PDB entry 1FZK | X-ray diffraction, 1.70 A resolution | chains A and B of the 3 polymer chains in the assembly

[Chain A]
Molecule: H-2 class I histocompatibility antigen, K-B alpha chain
From: Mus musculus
Notes: fragment: extracellular domain
UniProtKB: P01901 (HA1B_MOUSE); residues 1-274 here correspond to UniProt positions 22-295 (UniProt number = residue number + 21)
Amino-acid sequence (274 residues; numbered 1 to 274; the number before each row is that of its first residue):
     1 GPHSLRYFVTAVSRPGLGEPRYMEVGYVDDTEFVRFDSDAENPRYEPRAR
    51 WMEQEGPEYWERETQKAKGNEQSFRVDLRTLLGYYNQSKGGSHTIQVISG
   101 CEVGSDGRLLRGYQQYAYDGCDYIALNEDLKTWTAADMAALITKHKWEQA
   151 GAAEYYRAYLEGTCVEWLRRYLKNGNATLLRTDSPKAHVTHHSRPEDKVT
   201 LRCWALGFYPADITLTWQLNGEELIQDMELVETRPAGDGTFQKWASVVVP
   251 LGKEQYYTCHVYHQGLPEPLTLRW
Construct notes: modified residue (121); engineered mutation Ala152 (Glu173 in P01901), Tyr155 (Arg176 in P01901), Tyr156 (Leu177 in P01901)
Modified / non-standard residues: Cys121 (s-hydroxycysteine; CSO)
UniProt features mapped onto this chain:
  - glycosylation (N-linked (GlcNAc...) asparagine): Asn86, Asn176
Disulfide bonds: Cys101-Cys164, Cys203-Cys259
Covalently attached groups: N-acetylglucosamine (NAG) linked to Asn86; glycan linked to Asn176
From the paper describing this entry:
  - conformationally variable residues: Trp133
  - post-translational modification sites: Asn86, Asn176

[Chain B]
Molecule: Protein (beta-2-microglobulin)
From: Mus musculus
UniProtKB: P01887 (B2MG_MOUSE); residues 1-99 here correspond to UniProt positions 21-119 (UniProt number = residue number + 20)
Amino-acid sequence (99 residues; numbered 1 to 99; the number before each row is that of its first residue):
     1 IQKTPQIQVYSRHPPENGKPNILNCYVTQFHPPHIEIQMLKNGKKIPKVE
    51 MSDMSFSKDWSFYILAHTEFTPTETDTYACRVKHDSMAEPKTVYWDRDM
Disulfide bonds: Cys25-Cys80

[How chain A and chain B interact]
Pairs across the interface - 60 pairs, chain A then chain B:
  Phe8(A) - Phe56(B)
  Val9(A) - Phe56(B)
  Thr10(A) - Met54(B)
  Thr10(A) - Phe56(B)
  Thr10(A) - Phe62(B)
  Val12(A) - Pro33(B)  hydrophobic
  Met23(A) - Met54(B)  hydrophobic
  Val25(A) - Met54(B)
  Tyr27(A) - Asp53(B)
  Tyr27(A) - Met54(B)  hydrogen bond (side chain-backbone)
  Glu32(A) - Ser52(B)
  Glu32(A) - Asp53(B)  hydrogen bond (side chain-backbone)
  Arg35(A) - Met51(B)
  Arg48(A) - Met51(B)  hydrogen bond (side chain-backbone)
  Arg48(A) - Ser52(B)
  Thr94(A) - Pro33(B)
  Gln96(A) - His31(B)  hydrogen bond
  Gln96(A) - Phe56(B)
  Gln96(A) - Trp60(B)  hydrogen bond (side chain-backbone)
  Gln96(A) - Phe62(B)
  Val97(A) - Phe56(B)
  Gln115(A) - Trp60(B)
  Tyr116(A) - Trp60(B)
  Ala117(A) - Trp60(B)
  Asp119(A) - Ile1(B)
  Asp119(A) - His31(B)
  Gly120(A) - Ile1(B)
  Gly120(A) - His31(B)
  Gly120(A) - Asp59(B)
  Gly120(A) - Trp60(B)
  Cys121(A) - Ile1(B)
  Asp122(A) - Trp60(B)  hydrogen bond
  Thr190(A) - Met99(B)  hydrogen bond (side chain-backbone)
  His192(A) - Asp98(B)  hydrogen bond (side chain-backbone)
  His192(A) - Met99(B)  hydrogen bond (side chain-backbone)
  Arg202(A) - Met99(B)  hydrogen bond (side chain-backbone)
  Trp204(A) - Met99(B)  hydrogen bond (side chain-backbone)
  Leu206(A) - Pro14(B)  hydrophobic
  Gly207(A) - Arg12(B)
  Val231(A) - Gln8(B)
  Glu232(A) - Gln29(B)  hydrogen bond
  Glu232(A) - Tyr63(B)  hydrogen bond
  Arg234(A) - Gln8(B)  hydrogen bond
  Arg234(A) - Tyr10(B)
  Arg234(A) - Tyr26(B)
  Pro235(A) - Tyr10(B)  hydrogen bond (backbone-side chain)
  Pro235(A) - Tyr26(B)
  Pro235(A) - Leu65(B)  hydrophobic
  Ala236(A) - Arg12(B)
  Ala236(A) - Ile22(B)
  Ala236(A) - Asn24(B)  hydrogen bond (backbone-side chain)
  Gly237(A) - Asn24(B)  hydrogen bond (backbone-side chain)
  Gly237(A) - Leu65(B)
  Gly237(A) - His67(B)
  Asp238(A) - Arg12(B)  salt bridge
  Asp238(A) - Ile22(B)
  Thr240(A) - Arg12(B)  hydrogen bond
  Gln242(A) - Tyr10(B)
  Gln242(A) - Ser11(B)  hydrogen bond (side chain-backbone)
  Trp244(A) - Met99(B)  hydrophobic
Other interface residues (no listed pair), chain A (38 interface residues in all): Ile98, His188
Other interface residues (no listed pair), chain B (26 interface residues in all): Ser55

[Overview]
The interface between chain A and chain B involves 38 residues on one side and 26 on the other; the contacts
include 19 hydrogen bonds and 1 salt bridge. Polar pairs include Asp238(A)-Arg12(B), Tyr27(A)-Met54(B) and
Glu32(A)-Asp53(B). N-acetylglucosamine is covalently linked to Asn86(A). The paper reports modification sites
Asn86(A) and Asn176(A); conformational variability at Trp133(A).
Here chain A is H-2 class I histocompatibility antigen, K-B alpha chain and chain B is Protein
(beta-2-microglobulin), both from Mus musculus. Entry 1FZK (MHC class I natural mutant H-2KBM1 heavy chain
complexed with beta-2 microglobulin and sendai virus nucleoprotein) was determined by X-ray diffraction
together with 1FZJ, 1FZM and 1FZO from the same study.
